9GXA - chains F and I of the 10 polymer chains in the assembly; structure by electron microscopy, 4.01 A resolution (low resolution: residue-level contacts below are approximate; hydrogen-bond / salt-bridge calls are withheld).

# Chain F
Protein: Histone H4
Source organism: Homo sapiens
UniProt: P62805 (H4_HUMAN); residues 1-102 here correspond to UniProt positions 2-103 (UniProt number = residue number + 1)
Sequence (102 residues; numbered 1 to 102; the number before each row is that of its first residue):
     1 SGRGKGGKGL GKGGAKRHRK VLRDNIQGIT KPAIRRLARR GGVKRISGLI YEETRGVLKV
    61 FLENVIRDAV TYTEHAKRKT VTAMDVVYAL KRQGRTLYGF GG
Not modelled in the structure: 1-23, 95-102
Swiss-Prot annotation at these positions:
  - DNA-binding region: Lys16 to Lys20
  - modified residue: Ser1 (N-acetylserine), Arg3 (Asymmetric dimethylarginine), Lys5 (N6-(2-hydroxyisobutyryl)lysine), Lys8 (N6-(2-hydroxyisobutyryl)lysine), Lys12 (N6-(2-hydroxyisobutyryl)lysine), Lys16 (N6-(2-hydroxyisobutyryl)lysine), Lys20 (N6,N6,N6-trimethyllysine), Lys31 (N6-(2-hydroxyisobutyryl)lysine), Lys44 (N6-(2-hydroxyisobutyryl)lysine), Ser47 (Phosphoserine), Tyr51 (Phosphotyrosine), Lys59 (N6-(2-hydroxyisobutyryl)lysine), Lys77 (N6-(2-hydroxyisobutyryl)lysine), Lys79 (N6-(2-hydroxyisobutyryl)lysine), Thr80 (Phosphothreonine), Tyr88 (Phosphotyrosine), Lys91 (N6-(2-hydroxyisobutyryl)lysine)
  - cross-link (Glycyl lysine isopeptide (Lys-Gly)): Lys12 (interchain with G-Cter in SUMO2), Lys20 (interchain with G-Cter in SUMO2), Lys31 (interchain with G-Cter in SUMO2), Lys59 (interchain with G-Cter in SUMO2), Lys79 (interchain with G-Cter in SUMO2), Lys91 (interchain with G-Cter in SUMO2)
Reported in the primary citation:
  - self-association interface (contacts with another copy of this molecule): His75

# Chain I
Molecule: 147 bp human alpha-satellite DNA
Source organism: Homo sapiens
Sequence (147 nucleotides; each row starts with the number of its first residue; numbers below 1 keep their minus sign (DA-73 is residue -73)):
   -73 ATCAAATATC CACCTGCAGA TTCTACCAAA AGTGTATTTG GAAACTGCTC CATCAAAAGG
   -13 CATGTTCAGC TCTGTGAGTG AAACTCCATC ATCACAAAGA ATATTCTGAG AATGCTTCCG
    47 TTTGCCTTTT ATATGAACTT CCTCGAT
Not modelled in the structure: -73 to -50, 63-73

# Chain F / chain I interface
Pairs across the interface (6; chain F residue first):
  Thr30(F) with DA17(I); DT18(I)
  Pro32(F) with DA17(I); DT18(I)
  Arg36(F) with DA17(I)
  Arg45(F) with DA27(I)
Also at the interface, not in a pair above, chain F (5 interface residues in all): Lys31
Also at the interface, not in a pair above, chain I (5 interface residues in all): DC16, DA26

# In short
The chain F/chain I interface involves 5 residues from each chain. Curated annotation (UniProt) lists a
DNA-binding region on chain F. The paper reports a self-association interface involving His75(F).
Chain F is Histone H4 and chain I is 147 bp human alpha-satellite DNA, both from Homo sapiens; the structure,
CENP-A/H4 di-tetrasome assembled on alpha-satellite DNA, was determined by electron microscopy.
